7TKM - chains G and H of the 27 polymer chains in the assembly; structure by electron microscopy, 4.50 A resolution (low resolution: residue-level contacts below are approximate; hydrogen-bond / salt-bridge calls are withheld).

[Chain G]
Molecule: ATP synthase subunit gamma
Source organism: Saccharomyces cerevisiae
UniProt: P38077 (ATPG_YEAST); residues 1-278 here correspond to UniProt positions 34-311 (UniProt number = residue number + 33)
Amino-acid sequence (278 residues; each row starts with the number of its first residue):
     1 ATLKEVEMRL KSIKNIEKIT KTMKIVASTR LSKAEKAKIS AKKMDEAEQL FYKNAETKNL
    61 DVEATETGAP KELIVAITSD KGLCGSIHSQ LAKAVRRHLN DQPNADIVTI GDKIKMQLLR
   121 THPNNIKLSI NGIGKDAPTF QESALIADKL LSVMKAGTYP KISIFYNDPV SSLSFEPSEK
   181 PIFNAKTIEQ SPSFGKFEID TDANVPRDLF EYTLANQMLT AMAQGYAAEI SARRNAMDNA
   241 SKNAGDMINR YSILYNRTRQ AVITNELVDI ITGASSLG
Unresolved in the structure: 60-70, 277-278

[Chain H]
Molecule: ATP synthase subunit delta
Source organism: Saccharomyces cerevisiae
UniProt: Q12165 (ATPD_YEAST); residues 1-138 here correspond to UniProt positions 23-160 (UniProt number = residue number + 22)
Amino-acid sequence (138 residues; row label = number of the first residue in the row):
     1 AEAAAASSGL KLQFALPHET LYSGSEVTQV NLPAKSGRIG VLANHVPTVE QLLPGVVEVM
    61 EGSNSKKFFI SGGFATVQPD SQLCVTAIEA FPLESFSQEN IKNLLAEAKK NVSSSDAREA
   121 AEAAIQVEVL ENLQSVLK
Unresolved in the structure: 1-10, 24-25, 91, 98, 116-117, 137-138

[Interface between chain G and chain H]
Contacting residue pairs (5):
  K196(G) - P47(H)
  F197(G) - P47(H)
  E198(G) - P47(H)
  E198(G) - T48(H)
  E198(G) - V49(H)
Also at the interface, not in a pair above, chain G (4 interface residues in all): S40
Also at the interface, not in a pair above, chain H (4 interface residues in all): L16

[In short]
The chain G/chain H interface involves 4 residues from each chain.
Chain G is ATP synthase subunit gamma and chain H is ATP synthase subunit delta, both from Saccharomyces
cerevisiae; the structure, Yeast ATP synthase State 3binding(b) with 10 mM ATP backbone model, was determined
by electron microscopy together with 7TJS, 7TJT, 7TJU, 7TJV, 7TJW, 7TJX and 30 further entries from the same
study.
